Entry 5IP3 (X-ray diffraction, 3.00 A resolution); this record covers chains C and E of the 6 polymer chains in the assembly.

[Chain C]
Name: Nucleoprotein
Organism: Tomato spotted wilt virus
UniProtKB: F4ZD19 (F4ZD19_TSWV); residues 1-258 here = UniProt positions 1-258
Amino-acid sequence (279 residues; row label = number of the first residue in the row; numbers below 1 keep their minus sign (Met-20 is residue -20)):
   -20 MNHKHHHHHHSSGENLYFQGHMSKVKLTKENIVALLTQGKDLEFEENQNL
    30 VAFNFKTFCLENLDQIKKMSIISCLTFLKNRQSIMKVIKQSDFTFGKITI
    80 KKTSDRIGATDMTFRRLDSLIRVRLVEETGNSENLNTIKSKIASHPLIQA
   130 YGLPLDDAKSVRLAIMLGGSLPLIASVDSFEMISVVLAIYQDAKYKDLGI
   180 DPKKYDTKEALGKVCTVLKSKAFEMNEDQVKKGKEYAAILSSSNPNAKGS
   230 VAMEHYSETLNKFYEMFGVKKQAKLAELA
Unresolved in the structure: -20 to 1, 26-32, 82-84, 258
Differences from the reference sequence: expression tag (-20 to 0)
From the paper describing this entry:
  - binding site for the 5-nt DNA strand: Val30, Arg60, Met64, Lys65, Lys68, Ile86, Thr92, Phe93, Arg94, Arg95, Pro151, Leu152, Tyr184, Lys192
  - binding site for the 7-nt DNA strand (chain E): Lys68, Gln170
  - binding site for the 6-nt DNA strand: Tyr130, Gln170

[Chain E]
Molecule: 7-nt DNA strand
Sequence (7 nucleotides; numbered 1 to 7; the number before each row is that of its first residue):
     1 TTTTTTT

[Chain C / chain E interface]
Residue-residue contacts (34; chain C residue first):
  Arg60(C) with DT6(E), salt bridge to the phosphate
  Met64(C) with DT5(E), sugar contact; DT6(E), phosphate contact
  Lys68(C) with DT5(E), salt bridge to the phosphate
  Lys81(C) with DT5(E), base contact
  Ile86(C) with DT4(E), sugar contact
  Thr92(C) with DT4(E), hydrogen bond to the phosphate; DT5(E), phosphate contact
  Phe93(C) with DT5(E), phosphate contact
  Arg94(C) with DT4(E), salt bridge to the phosphate; DT5(E), hydrogen bond to the phosphate; DT6(E), salt bridge to the phosphate
  Arg95(C) with DT3(E), hydrogen bond to the base; DT4(E), salt bridge to the phosphate
  Leu126(C) with DT7(E), base contact
  Tyr130(C) with DT7(E), base contact
  Pro151(C) with DT2(E), phosphate contact; DT3(E), phosphate contact
  Leu152(C) with DT4(E), phosphate contact
  Gln170(C) with DT7(E), hydrogen bond to the base
  Ile179(C) with DT7(E), base contact
  Lys183(C) with DT6(E), sugar contact; DT7(E), salt bridge to the phosphate
  Tyr184(C) with DT6(E), base contact; DT7(E), base contact
  Glu188(C) with DT1(E), base contact
  Gly191(C) with DT1(E), sugar contact
  Lys192(C) with DT1(E), phosphate contact; DT2(E), phosphate contact; DT3(E), salt bridge to the phosphate; DT4(E), base contact; DT6(E), hydrogen bond to the base
  Thr195(C) with DT1(E), sugar contact; DT2(E), phosphate contact
Other interface residues (no listed pair), chain C (25 interface residues in all): Gly147, Leu177, Lys187, Val196

[Overview]
25 residues of chain C face 7 of chain E across their interface; the contacts include 5 hydrogen bonds and 7
salt bridges. Polar pairs include Arg95(C)-DT3(E), Gln170(C)-DT7(E) and Lys192(C)-DT6(E). From the paper: a
binding site for the 5-nt DNA strand at Val30(C), Arg60(C) and Met64(C) among others; a binding site for the
7-nt DNA strand (chain E) at Lys68(C) and Gln170(C).
Here chain C is Nucleoprotein (Tomato spotted wilt virus) and chain E is a 7-nt DNA strand. Entry 5IP3 (Tomato
spotted wilt tospovirus nucleocapsid protein-ssDNA complex) was determined by X-ray diffraction (same
publication as 5IP1 and 5IP2).
